3CK7 - chain A; structure by X-ray diffraction, 2.10 A resolution.

== Chain A ==
Name: SusD
Organism: Bacteroides thetaiotaomicron
UniProtKB: Q8A1G2 (Q8A1G2_BACTN); residues 26-551 here = UniProt positions 26-551
Chain sequence (527 residues; numbered 25 to 551; the number before each row is that of its first residue):
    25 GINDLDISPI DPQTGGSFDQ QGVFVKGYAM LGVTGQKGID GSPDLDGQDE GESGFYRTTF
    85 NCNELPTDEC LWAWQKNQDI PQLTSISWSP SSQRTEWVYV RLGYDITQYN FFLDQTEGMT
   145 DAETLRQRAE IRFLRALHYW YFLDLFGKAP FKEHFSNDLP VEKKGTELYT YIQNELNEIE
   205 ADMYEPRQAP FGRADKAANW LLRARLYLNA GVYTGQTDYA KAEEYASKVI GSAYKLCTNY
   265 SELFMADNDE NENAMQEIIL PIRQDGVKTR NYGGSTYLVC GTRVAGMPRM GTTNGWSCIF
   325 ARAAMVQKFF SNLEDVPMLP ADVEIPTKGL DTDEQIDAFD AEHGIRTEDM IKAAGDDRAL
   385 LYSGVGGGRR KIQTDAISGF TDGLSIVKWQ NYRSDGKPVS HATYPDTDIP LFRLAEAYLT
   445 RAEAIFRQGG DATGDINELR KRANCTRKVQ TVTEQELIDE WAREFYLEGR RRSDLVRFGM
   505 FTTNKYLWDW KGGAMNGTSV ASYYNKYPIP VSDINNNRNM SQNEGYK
Disordered / not traced: 25-41, 59-72
Differences from the reference sequence: expression tag (25)
Bound ions: Ca2+: D273, Q288, D430, D432
Swiss-Prot annotation at these positions:
  - binding site (D-glucose): D73 to G75, R81, W98, Q99, N101, Y296, W320
  - binding site (Ca(2+)): D273, Q288, D430, D432
From the paper describing this entry:
  - binding site for alpha-D-glucopyranose: W98, Y296, W320
  - conformationally variable residues (order/disorder transition): T58 to Q72

== Summary ==
D273, Q288, D430 and D432 coordinate Ca2+. From UniProt: 9 D-glucose-binding residues and 4 Ca2+-binding
residues. The paper reports a binding site for alpha-D-glucopyranose at W98, Y296 and W320; conformational
variability at T58.
Chain A is SusD (Bacteroides thetaiotaomicron); the structure, B. thetaiotaomicron SusD with
alpha-cyclodextrin, was determined by X-ray diffraction (same publication as 3CK9, 3CK8, 3CKB and 3CKC).
